PDB entry 4WEK | X-ray diffraction, 1.74 A resolution | chain A

Chain A:
Protein: Penicillin-binding protein 3
Organism: Pseudomonas aeruginosa ATCC 14886
Notes: engineered mutation(s): A9S
UniProtKB: K1C6A4 (K1C6A4_PSEAI); residues 294-823 here correspond to UniProt positions 50-579 (UniProt number = residue number - 244)
Sequence (538 residues; numbered 286 to 823; the number before each row is that of its first residue):
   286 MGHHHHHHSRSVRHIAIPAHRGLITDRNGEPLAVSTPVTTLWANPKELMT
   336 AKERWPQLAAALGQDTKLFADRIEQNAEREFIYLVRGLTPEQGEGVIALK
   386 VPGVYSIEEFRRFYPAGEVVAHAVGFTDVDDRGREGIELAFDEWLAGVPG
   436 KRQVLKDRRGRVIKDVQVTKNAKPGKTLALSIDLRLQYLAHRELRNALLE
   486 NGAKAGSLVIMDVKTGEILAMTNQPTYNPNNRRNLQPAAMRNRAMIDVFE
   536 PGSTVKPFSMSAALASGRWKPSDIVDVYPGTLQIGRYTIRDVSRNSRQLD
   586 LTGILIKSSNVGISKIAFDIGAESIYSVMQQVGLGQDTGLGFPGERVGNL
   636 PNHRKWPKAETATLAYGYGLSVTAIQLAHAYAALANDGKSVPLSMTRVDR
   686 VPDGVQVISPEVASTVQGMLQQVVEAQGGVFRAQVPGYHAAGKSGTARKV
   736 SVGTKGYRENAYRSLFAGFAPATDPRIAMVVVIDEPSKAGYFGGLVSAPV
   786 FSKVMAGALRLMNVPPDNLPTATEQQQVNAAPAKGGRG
Disordered / not traced: 286-294, 735-744, 805-823
Construct notes: initiating methionine (286); expression tag (287-293); cloning artifact (294)
Glycans and other covalent adducts: compound 3LC linked to Ser538
Ligand contacts: 3LC ((3S,4S,7Z)-7-(2-amino-1,3-thiazol-4-yl)-3-ethenyl-4-formyl-1-[({3-(5-hydroxy-4-oxo-3,4-dihydropyridin-2-yl)-4-[3-(methylsulfonyl)propyl]-5-oxo-4,5-dihydro-1H-1,2,4-triazol-1-yl}sulfonyl)amino]-10,10-dimethyl-1,6-dioxo-9-oxa-2,5,8-triazaundec-7-en-11-oic acid): Glu535, Gly537, Lys541, Val577, Ser578, Ser593, Asn595, Tyr651, Gly652, Tyr653, Gly713, Gly714, Val715, Phe716, Arg717, Lys728, Ser729, Gly730, Thr731, Ala732, Arg733, Tyr747, Phe777, Gly778, Gly779, Leu780
What the authors report for this chain:
  - binding site for 3LC: Ser538, Val577, Ser593, Asn595, Thr731, Arg733, Gly779

Summary:
Compound 3LC is covalently linked to Ser538. From the paper: a binding site for 3LC at Ser538, Val577 and
Ser593 among others.
Chain A is Penicillin-binding protein 3 (Pseudomonas aeruginosa ATCC 14886); the structure, Crystal structure
of Pseudomonas aeruginosa PBP3 with a R4 substituted vinyl monocarbam, was determined by X-ray diffraction
together with 4WEJ and 4WEL from the same study.
